PDB entry 8RC4 | electron microscopy, 3.10 A resolution | chains a and g of the 16 polymer chains in the assembly

== Chain a ==
Molecule: Integrator complex subunit 1
From: Homo sapiens
Reference sequence: Q8N201 (INT1_HUMAN); the construct has insertions or renumbered stretches relative to UniProt, so the offset changes along the chain: 1-1314 = UniProt 1-1314; 1324-1370 = UniProt 1315-1361; 1373-1393 = UniProt 1374-1394; 1395-2190 = UniProt 1395-2190
Amino-acid sequence (2192 residues; row label = number of the first residue in the row; note: 12 numbers in that range are skipped by the numbering (no residue carries them; nothing is unmodelled there); a row labelled like 1370A-1370L holds insertion residues (1370A, then the next letters in order); numbers below 1 keep their minus sign (Ser-1 is residue -1)):
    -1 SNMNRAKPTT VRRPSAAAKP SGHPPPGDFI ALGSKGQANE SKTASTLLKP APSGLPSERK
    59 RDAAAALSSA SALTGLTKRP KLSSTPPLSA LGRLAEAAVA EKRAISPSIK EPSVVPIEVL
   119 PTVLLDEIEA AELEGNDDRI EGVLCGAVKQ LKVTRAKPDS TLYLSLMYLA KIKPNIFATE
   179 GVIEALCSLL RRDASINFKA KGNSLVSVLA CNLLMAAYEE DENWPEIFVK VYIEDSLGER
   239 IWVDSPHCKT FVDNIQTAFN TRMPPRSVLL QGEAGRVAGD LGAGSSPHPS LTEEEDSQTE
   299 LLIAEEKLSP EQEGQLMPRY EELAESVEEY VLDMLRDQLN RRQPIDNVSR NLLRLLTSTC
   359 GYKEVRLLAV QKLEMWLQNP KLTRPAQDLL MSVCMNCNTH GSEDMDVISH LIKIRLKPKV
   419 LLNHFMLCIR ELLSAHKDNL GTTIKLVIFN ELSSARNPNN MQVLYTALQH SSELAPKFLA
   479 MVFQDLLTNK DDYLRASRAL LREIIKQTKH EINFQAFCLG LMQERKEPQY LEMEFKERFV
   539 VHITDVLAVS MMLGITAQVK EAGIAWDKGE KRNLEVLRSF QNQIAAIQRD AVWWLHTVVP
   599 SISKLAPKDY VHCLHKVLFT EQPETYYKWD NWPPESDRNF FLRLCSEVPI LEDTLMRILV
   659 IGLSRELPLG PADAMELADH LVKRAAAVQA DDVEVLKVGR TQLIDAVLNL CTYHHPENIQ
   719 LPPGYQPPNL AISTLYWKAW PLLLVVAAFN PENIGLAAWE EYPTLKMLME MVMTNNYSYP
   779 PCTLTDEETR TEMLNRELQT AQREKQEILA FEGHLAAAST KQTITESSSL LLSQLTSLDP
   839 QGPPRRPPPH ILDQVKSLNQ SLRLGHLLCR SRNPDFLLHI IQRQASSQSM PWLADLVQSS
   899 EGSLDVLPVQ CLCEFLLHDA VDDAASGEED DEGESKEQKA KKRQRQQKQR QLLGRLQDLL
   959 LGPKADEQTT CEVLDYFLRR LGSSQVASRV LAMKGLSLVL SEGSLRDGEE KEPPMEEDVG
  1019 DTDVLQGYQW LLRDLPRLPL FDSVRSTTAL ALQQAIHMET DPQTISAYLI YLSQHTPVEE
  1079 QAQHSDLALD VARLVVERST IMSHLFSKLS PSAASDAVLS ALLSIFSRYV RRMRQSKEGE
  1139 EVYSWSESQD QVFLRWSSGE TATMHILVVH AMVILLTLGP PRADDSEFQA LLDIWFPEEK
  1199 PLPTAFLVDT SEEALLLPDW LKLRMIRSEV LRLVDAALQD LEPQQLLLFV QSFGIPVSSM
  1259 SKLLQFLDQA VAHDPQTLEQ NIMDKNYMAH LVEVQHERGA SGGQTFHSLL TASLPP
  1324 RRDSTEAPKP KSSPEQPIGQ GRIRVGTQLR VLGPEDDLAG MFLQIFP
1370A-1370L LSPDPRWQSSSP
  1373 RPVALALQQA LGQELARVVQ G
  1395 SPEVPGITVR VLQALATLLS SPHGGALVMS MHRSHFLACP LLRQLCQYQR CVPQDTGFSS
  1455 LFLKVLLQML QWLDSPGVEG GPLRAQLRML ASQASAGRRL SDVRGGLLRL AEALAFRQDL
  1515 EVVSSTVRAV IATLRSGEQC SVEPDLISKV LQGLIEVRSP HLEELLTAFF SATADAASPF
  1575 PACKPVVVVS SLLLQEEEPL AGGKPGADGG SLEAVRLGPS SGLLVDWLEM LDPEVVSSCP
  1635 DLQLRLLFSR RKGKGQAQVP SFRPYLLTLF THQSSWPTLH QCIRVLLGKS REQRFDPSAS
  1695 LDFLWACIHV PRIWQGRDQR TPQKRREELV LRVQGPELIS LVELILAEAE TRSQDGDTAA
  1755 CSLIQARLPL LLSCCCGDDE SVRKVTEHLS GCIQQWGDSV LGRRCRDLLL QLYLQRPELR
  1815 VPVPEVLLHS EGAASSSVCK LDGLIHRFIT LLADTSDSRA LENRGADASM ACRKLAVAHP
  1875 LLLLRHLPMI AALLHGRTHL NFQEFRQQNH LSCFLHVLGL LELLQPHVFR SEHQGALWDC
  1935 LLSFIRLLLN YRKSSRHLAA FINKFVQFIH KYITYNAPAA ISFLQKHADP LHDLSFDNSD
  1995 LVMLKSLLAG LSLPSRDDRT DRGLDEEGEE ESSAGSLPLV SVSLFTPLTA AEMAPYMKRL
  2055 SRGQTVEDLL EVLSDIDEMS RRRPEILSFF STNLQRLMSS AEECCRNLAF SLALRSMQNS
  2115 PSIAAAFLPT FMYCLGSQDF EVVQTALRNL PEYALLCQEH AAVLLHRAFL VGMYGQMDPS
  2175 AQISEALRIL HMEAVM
Not modelled in the structure: -1 to 116, 259-318, 876-945, 1000-1020, 1135-1143, 1324-1359, 1370A-1370L, 1395-1400, 1417-1419, 1567-1577, 1590-1609, 1645-1653, 1683-1685, 1712-1723, 1749-1753, 2010-2040
Differences from the reference sequence: expression tag (-1 to 0)
Swiss-Prot annotation at these positions:
  - modified residue: Ser13 (Phosphoserine), Lys47 (N6-acetyllysine), Thr83 (Phosphothreonine), Ser87 (Phosphoserine), Ser307 (Phosphoserine), Ser924 (Phosphoserine), Ser1327 (Phosphoserine), Ser1335 (Phosphoserine), Ser1336 (Phosphoserine), Ser1395 (Phosphoserine)

== Chain g ==
Molecule: Integrator complex subunit 7
From: Homo sapiens
Reference sequence: Q9NVH2 (INT7_HUMAN); residue numbers follow UniProt; this construct covers 1-962
Amino-acid sequence (964 residues; row label = number of the first residue in the row; numbers below 1 keep their minus sign (Ser-1 is residue -1)):
    -1 SNMASNSTKS FLADAGYGEQ ELDANSALME LDKGLRSGKL GEQCEAVVRF PRLFQKYPFP
    59 ILINSAFLKL ADVFRVGNNF LRLCVLKVTQ QSEKHLEKIL NVDEFVKRIF SVIHSNDPVA
   119 RAITLRMLGS LASIIPERKN AHHSIRQSLD SHDNVEVEAA VFAAANFSAQ SKDFAVGICN
   179 KISEMIQGLA TPVDLKLKLI PILQHMHHDA ILASSARQLL QQLVTSYPST KMVIVSLHTF
   239 TLLAASSLVD TPKQIQLLLQ YLKNDPRKAV KRLAIQDLKL LANKTPHTWS RENIQALCEC
   299 ALQTPYDSLK LGMLSVLSTL SGTIAIKHYF SIVPGNVSSS PRSSDLVKLA QECCYHNNRG
   359 IAAHGVRVLT NITVSCQEKD LLALEQDAVF GLESLLVLCS QDDSPGAQAT LKIALNCMVK
   419 LAKGRPHLSQ SVVETLLTQL HSAQDAARIL MCHCLAAIAM QLPVLGDGML GDLMELYKVI
   479 GRSATDKQQE LLVSLATVIF VASQKALSVE SKAVIKQQLE SVSNGWTVYR IARQASRMGN
   539 HDMAKELYQS LLTQVASEHF YFWLNSLKEF SHAEQCLTGL QEENYSSALS CIAESLKFYH
   599 KGIASLTAAS TPLNPLSFQC EFVKLRIDLL QAFSQLICTC NSLKTSPPPA IATTIAMTLG
   659 NDLQRCGRIS NQMKQSMEEF RSLASRYGDL YQASFDADSA TLRNVELQQQ SCLLISHAIE
   719 ALILDPESAS FQEYGSTGTA HADSEYERRM MSVYNHVLEE VESLNRKYTP VSYMHTACLC
   779 NAIIALLKVP LSFQRYFFQK LQSTSIKLAL SPSPRNPAEP IAVQNNQQLA LKVEGVVQHG
   839 SKPGLFRKIQ SVCLNVSSTL QSKSGQDYKI PIDNMTNEME QRVEPHNDYF STQFLLNFAI
   899 LGTHNITVES SVKDANGIVW KTGPRTTIFV KSLEDPYSQQ IRLQQQQAQQ PLQQQQQRNA
   959 YTRF
Not modelled in the structure: -1 to 20, 329-339, 653-659, 811-817, 861-871, 946-962
Differences from the reference sequence: expression tag (-1 to 0)
Swiss-Prot annotation at these positions:
  - modified residue (Phosphoserine): Ser338, Ser809
Disulfides: Cys638-Cys778

== Interface between chain a and chain g ==
Pairs across the interface - 80 pairs, chain a then chain g:
  Leu1377(a) with Glu391(g)
  Gln1380(a) with Val395(g)
  Gln1381(a) with Thr436(g); Ser440(g), hydrogen bond
  Ala1388(a) with Gln399(g)
  His1429(a) with Gln349(g); Tyr353(g); Asp385(g), salt bridge
  Phe1430(a) with Tyr353(g); Gln384(g); Phe388(g), hydrophobic
  Cys1433(a) with Tyr353(g), hydrophobic
  Pro1434(a) with Tyr353(g); Ser392(g)
  Arg1437(a) with Cys352(g), hydrogen bond (side chain-backbone); Tyr353(g); His354(g), hydrogen bond (side chain-backbone); Asn355(g); Ser392(g), hydrogen bond (side chain-backbone); Leu393(g); Leu396(g)
  Gln1438(a) with Val395(g)
  Cys1440(a) with Asn355(g), hydrogen bond
  Gln1441(a) with Arg357(g); Leu396(g)
  Pro1476(a) with Gln349(g)
  Ala1479(a) with Glu350(g)
  Gln1480(a) with Tyr353(g), hydrogen bond (side chain-backbone)
  Met1483(a) with His354(g)
  Leu1484(a) with Asn355(g)
  Gln1487(a) with Asn355(g), hydrogen bond
  Arg1552(a) with Asn262(g)
  Pro1554(a) with Pro303(g); Tyr304(g), hydrogen bond (backbone-side chain)
  His1555(a) with Pro303(g); Tyr304(g)
  Glu1557(a) with Pro264(g); Arg265(g); Lys266(g), hydrogen bond (side chain-backbone)
  Glu1558(a) with Lys266(g), salt bridge; Tyr304(g)
  Pro1613(a) with Asn262(g)
  Ser1614(a) with Pro264(g)
  Gly1616(a) with Pro226(g); Arg265(g)
  Leu1617(a) with Pro264(g), hydrophobic; Arg265(g)
  Asp1620(a) with Pro226(g); Ser227(g); Thr228(g), hydrogen bond; Arg265(g), salt bridge
  Ser1655(a) with Thr223(g); Ser224(g)
  Phe1656(a) with Ser224(g); Pro226(g), hydrophobic
  Pro1658(a) with Leu187(g); Ser224(g)
  Tyr1659(a) with Ser224(g); Tyr225(g), hydrophobic; Ser227(g)
  Leu1661(a) with Leu187(g), hydrophobic
  Thr1662(a) with Leu187(g); Thr189(g); Lys194(g), hydrogen bond
  Thr1665(a) with Leu187(g)
  His1666(a) with Leu187(g); Ala188(g), hydrogen bond (side chain-backbone); Thr189(g); Pro190(g)
  Asp1696(a) with Leu187(g)
  Phe1697(a) with Leu187(g), hydrophobic
  Ala1700(a) with Leu187(g), hydrophobic; Ala188(g)
  His1703(a) with Ala188(g)
  Pro1705(a) with Ala188(g)
  Trp1708(a) with His150(g)
  Gln1709(a) with His150(g)
  Gly1710(a) with His150(g), hydrogen bond (backbone-backbone); Asp151(g)
  Arg1711(a) with His150(g)
Other interface residues (no listed pair), chain a (51 interface residues in all): Gly1384, Gln1385, Leu1431, Leu1556, Glu1623, Leu1663
Other interface residues (no listed pair), chain g (41 interface residues in all): Val191, Asp263, Ala360, Gln437

== Summary ==
51 residues of chain a face 41 of chain g across their interface; the contacts include 13 hydrogen bonds and 3
salt bridges. Among the polar pairs are His1429(a)-Asp385(g), Glu1558(a)-Lys266(g) and Asp1620(a)-Arg265(g).
Chain a is Integrator complex subunit 1 and chain g is Integrator complex subunit 7, both from Homo sapiens;
the structure, Structure of Integrator-PP2A complex, was determined by electron microscopy (same publication
as 8RBZ).
